8AIA - chains G and K of the 12 polymer chains in the assembly; structure by electron microscopy, 5.10 A resolution (low resolution: residue-level contacts below are approximate; hydrogen-bond / salt-bridge calls are withheld).

== Chain G (and K) ==
Molecule: Crescentin
Source organism: Caulobacter vibrioides
Notes: chain K of this document is another copy of the same molecule, construct and numbering; everything in this record applies to it too
UniProt: A0A8F8EC09 (A0A8F8EC09_CAUVI); residue numbers follow UniProt; this construct covers 1-457
Amino-acid sequence (457 residues; row label = number of the first residue in the row):
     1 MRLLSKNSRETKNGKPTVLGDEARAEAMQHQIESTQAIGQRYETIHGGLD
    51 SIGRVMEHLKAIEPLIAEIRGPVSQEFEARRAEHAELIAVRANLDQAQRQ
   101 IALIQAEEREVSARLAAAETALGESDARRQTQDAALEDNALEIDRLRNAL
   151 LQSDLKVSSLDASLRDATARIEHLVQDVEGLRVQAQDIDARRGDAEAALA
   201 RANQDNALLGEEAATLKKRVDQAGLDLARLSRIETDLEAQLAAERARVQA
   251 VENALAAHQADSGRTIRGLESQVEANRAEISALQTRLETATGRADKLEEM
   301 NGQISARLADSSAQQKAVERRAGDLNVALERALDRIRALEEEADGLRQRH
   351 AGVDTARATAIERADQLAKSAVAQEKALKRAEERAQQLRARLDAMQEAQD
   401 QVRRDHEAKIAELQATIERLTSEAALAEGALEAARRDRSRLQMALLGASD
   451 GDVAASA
Unresolved in the structure: 1-33, 217-457 (chain K: 1-54, 127-457)

== Interface between chain G and chain K ==
Residue-residue contacts (14):
  Ser34(G) - Glu78(K)
  Ala37(G) - Glu78(K)
  Ala37(G) - Arg81(K)
  Ile38(G) - Glu78(K)
  Arg41(G) - Glu78(K)
  Ile45(G) - Ala67(K)
  Gly48(G) - Glu63(K)
  Ile52(G) - Leu59(K)
  Ile52(G) - Glu63(K)
  Ile52(G) - Pro64(K)
  Val55(G) - Met56(K)
  Met56(G) - Met56(K)
  Met56(G) - Lys60(K)
  Leu59(G) - Met56(K)
Other interface residues (no listed pair), chain G (12 interface residues in all): Gln40, Thr44
Other interface residues (no listed pair), chain K (10 interface residues in all): Arg70, Ser74

== In short ==
12 residues of chain G and 10 residues of chain K are in contact.
Chain G and chain K are both Crescentin (Caulobacter vibrioides); the structure, Cryo-EM structure of
crescentin filaments (wildtype, C1 symmetry and large box), was determined by electron microscopy together
with 8AFE, 8AFH, 8AFL, 8AFM, 8AHL, 8AIX and 8AJB from the same study.
